Entry 6VFF (X-ray diffraction, 2.80 A resolution); this record covers chains B and D of the 4 polymer chains in the assembly.

Chain B:
Protein: Double-stranded RNA-specific editase 1
Source organism: Homo sapiens
Notes: EC 3.5.4.37
UniProt: P78563 (RED1_HUMAN), isoform P78563-4; residues 215-701 here correspond to UniProt positions 243-729 (UniProt number = residue number + 28)
Amino-acid sequence (488 residues; row label = number of the first residue in the row):
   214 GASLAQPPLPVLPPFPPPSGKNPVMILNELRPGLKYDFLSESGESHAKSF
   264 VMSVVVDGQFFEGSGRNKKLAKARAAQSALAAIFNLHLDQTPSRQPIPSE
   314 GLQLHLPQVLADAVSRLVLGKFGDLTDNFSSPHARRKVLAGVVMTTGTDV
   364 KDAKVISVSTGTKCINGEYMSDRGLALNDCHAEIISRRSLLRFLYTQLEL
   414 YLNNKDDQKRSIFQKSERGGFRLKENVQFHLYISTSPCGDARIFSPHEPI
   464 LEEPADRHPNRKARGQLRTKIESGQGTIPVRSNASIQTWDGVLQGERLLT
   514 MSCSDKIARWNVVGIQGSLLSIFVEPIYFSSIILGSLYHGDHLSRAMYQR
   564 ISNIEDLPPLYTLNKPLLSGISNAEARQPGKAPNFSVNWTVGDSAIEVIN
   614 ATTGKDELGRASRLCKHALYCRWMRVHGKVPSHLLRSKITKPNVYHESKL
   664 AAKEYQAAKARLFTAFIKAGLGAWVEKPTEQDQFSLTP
Unresolved in the structure: 214-234, 462-475, 496-511, 701
Sequence notes: expression tag (214); engineered mutation Gln-488 (Glu516 in P78563)
Metal / ion sites: Zn2+: His-394, Cys-451, Cys-516
Ligand contacts: inositol hexakisphosphate (IHP): Asn-391, Asp-392, Ile-397, Arg-400, Arg-401, Thr-513, Lys-519, Arg-522, Gly-530, Ser-531, Lys-629, Tyr-658, Lys-662, Tyr-668, Lys-672, Trp-687, Val-688, Glu-689, Lys-690, Gln-694, Asp-695
What the authors report for this chain:
  - binding site for the 32-nt RNA strand: Glu-242, Asn-280, Lys-281, Arg-455, His-460
  - self-association interface (contacts with another copy of this molecule); pairs are residue here / residue on that copy: Arg-455/Asp-503 (hydrogen bond), His-460/Glu-381, Arg-481/Glu-693, Arg-590/Glu-485, Arg-590/Val-505 (hydrogen bond), Gly-452, Arg-455, Phe-457, Ser-458, His-460, Arg-481, Gln-488, Thr-490, Arg-590, Gly-593
  - conformationally variable residues (order/disorder transition): Pro-462 to Lys-475
  - mutagenesis - E488Q/D503A, E488Q/W502A, E488Q/T501A: decreased binding to protein dimer
  - mutagenesis - E488Q/D503A (1000-fold): decreased catalytic activity on D site editing
  - mutagenesis - E488Q/W502A (17-fold), T501A, W502A, D503A: decreased catalytic activity
  - mutagenesis - E488Q/T501A: increased catalytic activity
  - mutagenesis - E488Q/D503A: increased catalytic activity on GLI1 site
  - mutagenesis - E488Q/D503A, E488Q/W502A, E488Q/T501A: decreased binding to the 32-nt RNA strand

Chain D:
Molecule: 32-nt RNA strand
Sequence (32 nucleotides; numbered 1 to 32; the number before each row is that of its first residue):
     1 CGUAGCUAUCAGAGCCCCCCAGCAUCGCGAGC

How chain B and chain D interact:
Pairs across the interface - 12 pairs, chain B then chain D:
  Asn-235(B) with A8(D), hydrogen bond to the sugar
  Val-237(B) with U7(D), sugar contact; A8(D), sugar contact
  Met-238(B) with U7(D), base contact; A8(D), sugar contact
  Asn-241(B) with U7(D), sugar contact
  Ser-258(B) with C18(D), sugar contact
  His-259(B) with C18(D), hydrogen bond to the sugar; C19(D), hydrogen bond to the sugar
  Lys-282(B) with A8(D), salt bridge to the phosphate; U9(D), salt bridge to the phosphate
  Lys-594(B) with A21(D), phosphate contact
Other interface residues (no listed pair), chain D (8 interface residues in all): C17, C20

Summary:
Chain B and chain D each contribute 8 residues to their interface; the contacts include 3 hydrogen bonds and 2
salt bridges. Polar pairs include Asn-235(B)/A8(D), His-259(B)/C18(D) and His-259(B)/C19(D). From the paper: a
binding site for the 32-nt RNA strand at Glu-242(B), Asn-280(B) and Lys-281(B) among others; E488Q/W502A,
T501A and W502A of chain B, among others, reduce catalytic activity; 6 substitutions were tested in all.
Chain B is Double-stranded RNA-specific editase 1 (Homo sapiens) and chain D is a 32-nt RNA strand; the
structure, Dimer of Human Adenosine Deaminase Acting on dsRNA (ADAR2) mutant E488Q bound to dsRNA sequence
derived ..., was determined by X-ray diffraction.
